3GQ3 - chains A and C of the 3 polymer chains in the assembly; structure by X-ray diffraction, 1.83 A resolution.

[Chain A]
Protein: DNA glycosylase
From: Geobacillus stearothermophilus
Notes: EC 4.2.99.18
UniProtKB: P84131 (P84131_BACST); residue numbers follow UniProt; this construct covers 2-214, 231-274
Sequence (257 residues; each row starts with the number of its first residue; note: 16 numbers in that range are skipped by the numbering (no residue carries them; nothing is unmodelled there)):
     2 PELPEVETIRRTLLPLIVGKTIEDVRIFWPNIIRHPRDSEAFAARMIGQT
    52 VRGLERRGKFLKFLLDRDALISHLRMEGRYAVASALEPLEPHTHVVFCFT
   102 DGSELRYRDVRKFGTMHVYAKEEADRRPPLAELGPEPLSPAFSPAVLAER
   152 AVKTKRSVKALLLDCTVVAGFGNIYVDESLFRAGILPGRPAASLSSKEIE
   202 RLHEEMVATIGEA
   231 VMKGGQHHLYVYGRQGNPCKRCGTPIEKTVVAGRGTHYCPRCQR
Not modelled in the structure: 231-237
Construct notes: conflict Glu-3 (Gln in P84131); engineered mutation Cys-166 (Gln in P84131)
Ion coordination: Zn2+: Cys-249, Cys-252, Cys-269, Cys-272

[Chain C]
Molecule: 16-nt DNA strand
Sequence (16 nucleotides; numbered 1 to 16; the number before each row is that of its first residue):
     1 TGCGTCCGGGTCTACC
Not modelled in the structure: 1-3
Modified / non-standard residues: 8OG (8-oxo-2'-deoxy-guanosine-5'-monophosphate) at position 9

[How chain A and chain C interact]
Pairs across the interface (22):
  Lys-60(A) / DG10(C)  salt bridge to the phosphate
  Lys-60(A) / DT11(C)  phosphate contact
  Phe-61(A) / DT11(C)  sugar contact
  Phe-61(A) / DC12(C)  phosphate contact
  His-74(A) / DG10(C)  hydrogen bond to the phosphate
  His-74(A) / DT11(C)  salt bridge to the phosphate
  Arg-76(A) / DG10(C)  hydrogen bond to the base
  Arg-76(A) / DT11(C)  hydrogen bond to the sugar
  Met-77(A) / 8OG_9(C)  phosphate contact
  Met-77(A) / DG10(C)  sugar contact
  Arg-112(A) / DG8(C)  base contact
  Arg-112(A) / 8OG_9(C)  base contact
  Phe-114(A) / 8OG_9(C)  base contact
  Phe-114(A) / DG10(C)  base contact
  Pro-129(A) / DT13(C)  phosphate contact
  Pro-130(A) / DC12(C)  phosphate contact
  Gly-173(A) / DG10(C)  phosphate contact
  Asn-174(A) / DG10(C)  hydrogen bond to the phosphate
  Tyr-242(A) / 8OG_9(C)  hydrogen bond to the phosphate
  Lys-258(A) / DG8(C)  salt bridge to the phosphate
  Arg-264(A) / 8OG_9(C)  base contact
  Arg-264(A) / DG10(C)  salt bridge to the phosphate
Other interface residues (no listed pair), chain A (17 interface residues in all): Glu-3, Cys-166, Gly-265

[In short]
The interface between chain A and chain C involves 17 residues on one side and 6 on the other; the contacts
include 5 hydrogen bonds and 4 salt bridges. Polar pairs include Arg-76(A)/DG10(C), Arg-76(A)/DT11(C) and
His-74(A)/DG10(C). Cys-249(A), Cys-252(A), Cys-269(A) and Cys-272(A) coordinate Zn2+.
Chain A is DNA glycosylase (Geobacillus stearothermophilus) and chain C is a 16-nt DNA strand; the structure,
MutM encountering an intrahelical 8-oxoguanine (oxoG) lesion in EC5-loop deletion complex, was determined by
X-ray diffraction together with 3GO8, 3GP1, 3GPP, 3GPU, 3GPX, 3GPY and 3GQ4 from the same study.
